Entry 7WQH (X-ray diffraction, 2.32 A resolution); this record covers chains A and B.

== Chain A (and B) ==
Protein: 3C-like proteinase
Source organism: Human coronavirus NL63
Notes: EC 3.4.22.-; chain B of this document is another copy of the same molecule, construct and numbering; everything in this record applies to it too
Reference sequence: P0C6X5 (R1AB_CVHNL); residues 2-300 here correspond to UniProt positions 2941-3239 (UniProt number = residue number + 2939)
Sequence (299 residues; each row starts with the number of its first residue):
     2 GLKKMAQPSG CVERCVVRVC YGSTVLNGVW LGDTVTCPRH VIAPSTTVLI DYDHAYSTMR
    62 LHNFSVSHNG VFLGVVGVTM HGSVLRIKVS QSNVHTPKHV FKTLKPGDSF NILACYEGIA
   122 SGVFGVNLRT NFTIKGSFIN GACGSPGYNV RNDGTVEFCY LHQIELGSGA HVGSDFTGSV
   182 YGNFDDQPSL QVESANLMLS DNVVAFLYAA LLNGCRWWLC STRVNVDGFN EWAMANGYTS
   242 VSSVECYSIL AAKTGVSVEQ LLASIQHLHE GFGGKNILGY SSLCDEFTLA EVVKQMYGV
Residues lining bound ligands: 80I ([(3S)-3-[[(2S)-2-[(4-methoxy-1H-indol-2-yl)carbonylamino]-4-methyl-pentanoyl]amino]-2-oxidanylidene-4-[(3R)-2-oxidanylidene-3,4-dihydropyrrol-3-yl]butyl] dihydrogen phosphate): V26, H41, F139, I140, N141, G142, A143, C144, H163, Q164, I165, E166, L167, G168, H172, D187, Q188, P189, S190
What the authors report for this chain:
  - binding site for 80I: H41
  - conformationally variable residues (side-chain flip): H41

== Interface between chain A and chain B ==
Pairs across the interface (49):
  G2(A) with S138(B), hydrogen bond (backbone-side chain)
  K4(A) with F125(B); G126(B), hydrogen bond (side chain-backbone); K136(B); S138(B)
  K5(A) with F125(B)
  M6(A) with G123(B); V124(B); F125(B), hydrophobic
  A7(A) with G123(B); V124(B), hydrogen bond (backbone-backbone)
  Q8(A) with V124(B)
  P9(A) with E14(B); A121(B); S122(B); G123(B)
  S10(A) with P9(B); S10(B), hydrogen bond (side chain-backbone); E14(B)
  G11(A) with G11(B); E14(B), hydrogen bond (backbone-side chain)
  E14(A) with P9(B); S10(B), hydrogen bond (side chain-backbone); G11(B), hydrogen bond (side chain-backbone)
  A121(A) with P9(B), hydrophobic
  S122(A) with P9(B)
  G123(A) with M6(B); A7(B)
  V124(A) with M6(B); A7(B), hydrogen bond (backbone-backbone); V124(B), hydrophobic
  F125(A) with K4(B); K5(B); M6(B), hydrophobic
  G126(A) with K4(B), hydrogen bond (backbone-side chain)
  K136(A) with K4(B)
  S138(A) with K4(B); Q296(B), hydrogen bond
  I140(A) with Q296(B); M297(B); Y298(B); G299(B)
  S282(A) with S282(B), hydrogen bond
  E287(A) with K4(B), salt bridge
  Q296(A) with S138(B), hydrogen bond; I140(B)
  M297(A) with I140(B)
  Y298(A) with I140(B)
  G299(A) with I140(B)
Interface residues without a listed pair, chain A (28 interface residues in all): L114, G137, K295
Interface residues without a listed pair, chain B (26 interface residues in all): Q8, V127, G137, K295

== In short ==
The interface between chain A and chain B involves 28 residues on one side and 26 on the other; the contacts
include 12 hydrogen bonds and 1 salt bridge. Polar pairs include E287(A)-K4(B), G2(A)-S138(B) and
K4(A)-G126(B). Ligands of chain A: compound 80I. From the paper: a binding site for 80I at H41(A);
conformational variability at H41(A).
Both chains are 3C-like proteinase (Human coronavirus NL63). Entry 7WQH (Crystal structure of HCoV-NL63 main
protease with PF07304814) was determined by X-ray diffraction (same publication as 7VVP and 7WQJ).
